Entry 5MPE (electron microscopy, 4.50 A resolution (low resolution: residue-level contacts below are approximate; hydrogen-bond / salt-bridge calls are withheld)); this record covers chains S and U of the 13 polymer chains in the assembly.

[Chain S]
Name: 26S proteasome regulatory subunit RPN3
Organism: Saccharomyces cerevisiae (strain ATCC 204508 / S288c)
UniProtKB: P40016 (RPN3_YEAST); numbering as in UniProt (aligned over 1-523)
Chain sequence (523 residues; each row starts with the number of its first residue):
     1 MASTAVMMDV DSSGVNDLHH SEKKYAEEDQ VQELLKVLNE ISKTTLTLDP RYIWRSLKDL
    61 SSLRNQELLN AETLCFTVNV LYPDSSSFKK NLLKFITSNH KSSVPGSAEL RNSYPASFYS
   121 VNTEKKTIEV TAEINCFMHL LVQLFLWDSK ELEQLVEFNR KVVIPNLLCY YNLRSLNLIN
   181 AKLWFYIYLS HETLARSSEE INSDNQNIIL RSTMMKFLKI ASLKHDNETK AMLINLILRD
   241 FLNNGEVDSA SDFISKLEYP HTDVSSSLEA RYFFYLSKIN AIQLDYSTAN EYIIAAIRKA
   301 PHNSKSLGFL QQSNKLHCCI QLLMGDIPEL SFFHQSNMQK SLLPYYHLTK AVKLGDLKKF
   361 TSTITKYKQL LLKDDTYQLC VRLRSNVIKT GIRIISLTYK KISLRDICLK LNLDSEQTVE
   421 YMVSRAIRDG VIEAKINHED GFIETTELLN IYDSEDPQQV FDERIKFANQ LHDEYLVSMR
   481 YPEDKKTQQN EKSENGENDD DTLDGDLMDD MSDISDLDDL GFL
Not modelled in the structure: 1-17, 493-523
Swiss-Prot annotation at these positions:
  - modified residue: A2 (N-acetylalanine), S454 (Phosphoserine)

[Chain U]
Name: 26S proteasome regulatory subunit RPN8
Organism: Saccharomyces cerevisiae (strain ATCC 204508 / S288c)
UniProtKB: Q08723 (RPN8_YEAST); numbering as in UniProt (aligned over 1-338)
Chain sequence (338 residues; each row starts with the number of its first residue):
     1 MSLQHEKVTI APLVLLSALD HYERTQTKEN KRCVGVILGD ANSSTIRVTN SFALPFEEDE
    61 KNSDVWFLDH NYIENMNEMC KKINAKEKLI GWYHSGPKLR ASDLKINELF KKYTQNNPLL
   121 LIVDVKQQGV GLPTDAYVAI EQVKDDGTST EKTFLHLPCT IEAEEAEEIG VEHLLRDVRD
   181 QAAGGLSIRL TNQLKSLKGL QSKLKDVVEY LDKVINKELP INHTILGKLQ DVFNLLPNLG
   241 TPDDDEIDVE NHDRINISNN LQKALTVKTN DELMVIYISN LVRSIIAFDD LIENKIQNKK
   301 IQEQRVKDKQ SKVSDDSESE SGDKEATAPL IQRKNKKN
Not modelled in the structure: 299-338
Swiss-Prot annotation at these positions:
  - modified residue: S2 (N-acetylserine), S314 (Phosphoserine), S317 (Phosphoserine), S319 (Phosphoserine), T327 (Phosphothreonine)

[Interface between chain S and chain U]
Pairs across the interface (38; chain S residue first):
  Y452(S) with V249(U); H252(U)
  S454(S) with H252(U)
  Q458(S) with N251(U); H252(U); I255(U)
  F461(S) with I255(U); N256(U)
  R464(S) with N259(U)
  I465(S) with N259(U); Q262(U)
  A468(S) with Q262(U)
  N469(S) with Q262(U)
  H472(S) with Q262(U); L265(U); T266(U); T269(U)
  Y475(S) with T269(U); N270(U); E272(U); L273(U)
  S478(S) with Y277(U)
  M479(S) with E272(U); L273(U); I276(U); Y277(U); N280(U)
  P482(S) with N280(U)
  E483(S) with I276(U); N280(U)
  K486(S) with S284(U)
  N490(S) with D290(U)
  E491(S) with R283(U); D290(U)
  K492(S) with I286(U); D289(U); D290(U); E293(U)
Interface residues without a listed pair, chain S (22 interface residues in all): D453, E455, R480, T487
Interface residues without a listed pair, chain U (25 interface residues in all): D253, K263, A287

[Summary]
22 residues of chain S and 25 residues of chain U are in contact.
Chain S is 26S proteasome regulatory subunit RPN3 and chain U is 26S proteasome regulatory subunit RPN8, both
from Saccharomyces cerevisiae (strain ATCC 204508 / S288c); the structure, 26S proteasome in presence of ATP
(s2), was determined by electron microscopy (same publication as 5MP9, 5MPA, 5MPB, 5MPC and 5MPD).
